PDB entry 5U91 | X-ray diffraction, 3.10 A resolution | chains B and C of the 8 polymer chains in the assembly

[Chain B]
Molecule: Tre recombinase protein
From: synthetic construct
Notes: engineered mutation(s): Y324F
Chain sequence (345 residues; each row starts with the number of its first residue; numbers below 1 keep their minus sign (Gly-3 is residue -3)):
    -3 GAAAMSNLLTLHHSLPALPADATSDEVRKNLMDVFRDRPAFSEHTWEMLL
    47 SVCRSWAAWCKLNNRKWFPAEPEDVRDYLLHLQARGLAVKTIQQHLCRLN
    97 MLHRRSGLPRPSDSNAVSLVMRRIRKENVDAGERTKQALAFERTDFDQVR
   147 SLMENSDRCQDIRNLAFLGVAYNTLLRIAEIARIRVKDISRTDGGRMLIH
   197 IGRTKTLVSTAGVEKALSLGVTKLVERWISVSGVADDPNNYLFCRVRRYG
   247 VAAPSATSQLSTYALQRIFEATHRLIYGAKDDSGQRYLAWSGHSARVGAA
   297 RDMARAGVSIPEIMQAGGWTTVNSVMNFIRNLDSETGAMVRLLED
Not modelled in the structure: -3 to 14
Reported in the primary citation:
  - catalytic residues: Arg173, Lys201, His289, Arg292, Trp315 (citing earlier work)
  - mutagenesis - V30M, P35Q: increased catalytic activity on loxLTR
  - mutagenesis - P35Q: increased catalytic activity on loxP
  - mutagenesis - Q262E: decreased catalytic activity
  - binding site for the 37-nt DNA strand (chain C): Gln90, Arg94, Arg243, Arg244, Tyr259, Gln262, Arg282
  - specificity-determining residues: Gln90, Arg94, Arg244

[Chain C]
Molecule: 37-nt DNA strand
Sequence (37 nucleotides; row label = number of the first residue in the row):
   100 CGACAACATCCTATTACACCCTATATGCCAACATGGC

[Chain B / chain C interface]
Contacting residue pairs (56; chain B residue first):
  Met44(B) with DT111(C), base contact; DA112(C), hydrogen bond to the base; DT113(C), base contact
  Ser47(B) with DT111(C), hydrogen bond to the phosphate
  Arg50(B) with DC110(C), phosphate contact; DT111(C), salt bridge to the phosphate
  Arg81(B) with DA112(C), salt bridge to the phosphate
  Leu83(B) with DA112(C), sugar contact; DT113(C), phosphate contact
  Ala84(B) with DT113(C), hydrogen bond to the phosphate
  Lys86(B) with DT114(C), base contact
  Thr87(B) with DA112(C), sugar contact; DT113(C), hydrogen bond to the phosphate
  Gln90(B) with DT114(C), hydrogen bond to the base; DA115(C), base contact
  Lys122(B) with DT123(C), salt bridge to the phosphate
  Thr131(B) with DT114(C), phosphate contact
  Lys132(B) with DT114(C), hydrogen bond to the phosphate
  Gln133(B) with DA115(C), phosphate contact
  Arg154(B) with DA105(C), salt bridge to the phosphate
  Gln156(B) with DA105(C), hydrogen bond to the phosphate
  Arg159(B) with DC106(C), salt bridge to the phosphate
  Arg173(B) with DC116(C), salt bridge to the phosphate
  Lys201(B) with DA115(C), hydrogen bond to the base; DC116(C), salt bridge to the phosphate
  Thr202(B) with DC116(C), phosphate contact; DA117(C), sugar contact
  Arg241(B) with DC106(C), sugar contact; DA107(C), sugar contact
  Val242(B) with DA105(C), phosphate contact; DC106(C), hydrogen bond to the phosphate
  Arg244(B) with DC103(C), hydrogen bond to the base; DA104(C), sugar contact
  Leu256(B) with DA107(C), phosphate contact
  Ser257(B) with DA107(C), hydrogen bond to the phosphate
  Tyr259(B) with DA107(C), base contact; DT108(C), base contact
  Ala260(B) with DC106(C), sugar contact; DA107(C), phosphate contact
  Arg282(B) with DA112(C), hydrogen bond to the base; DT113(C), hydrogen bond to the sugar
  Tyr283(B) with DT114(C), sugar contact
  His289(B) with DA115(C), salt bridge to the phosphate; DC116(C), phosphate contact
  Arg292(B) with DC116(C), salt bridge to the phosphate
  Gly314(B) with DA117(C), phosphate contact
  Trp315(B) with DC116(C), sugar contact; DA117(C), phosphate contact
  Thr316(B) with DA117(C), hydrogen bond to the phosphate
  Thr317(B) with DA117(C), hydrogen bond to the phosphate; DC118(C), phosphate contact
  Ser320(B) with DC116(C), sugar contact; DA117(C), hydrogen bond to the phosphate
  Phe324(B) with DA115(C), phosphate contact; DC116(C), phosphate contact
  Arg326(B) with DA115(C), salt bridge to the phosphate
Interface residues without a listed pair, chain B (44 interface residues in all): Glu43, His91, Arg118, Arg130, Arg243, Gln255, Asn323
Interface residues without a listed pair, chain C (18 interface residues in all): DA102, DA122

[Overview]
44 residues of chain B face 18 of chain C across their interface; the contacts include 16 hydrogen bonds and
10 salt bridges. Among the polar pairs are Met44(B)-DA112(C), Gln90(B)-DT114(C) and Lys201(B)-DA115(C). The
paper reports catalytic residues Arg173(B), Lys201(B) and His289(B) among others; V30M and P35Q of chain B
increase catalytic activity on loxLTR.
Here chain B is Tre recombinase protein (synthetic construct) and chain C is a 37-nt DNA strand. Entry 5U91
(Crystal structure of Tre/loxLTR complex) was determined by X-ray diffraction.
